5D0Z - chains Q and R of the 28 polymer chains in the assembly; structure by X-ray diffraction, 2.90 A resolution.

[Chain Q]
Protein: Proteasome subunit alpha type-4
Organism: Saccharomyces cerevisiae (strain ATCC 204508 / S288c)
Notes: EC 3.4.25.1
UniProtKB: P40303 (PSA4_YEAST); residues -1 to 252 here correspond to UniProt positions 1-254 (UniProt number = residue number + 2)
Chain sequence (254 residues; each row starts with the number of its first residue; numbers below 1 keep their minus sign (Met-1 is residue -1)):
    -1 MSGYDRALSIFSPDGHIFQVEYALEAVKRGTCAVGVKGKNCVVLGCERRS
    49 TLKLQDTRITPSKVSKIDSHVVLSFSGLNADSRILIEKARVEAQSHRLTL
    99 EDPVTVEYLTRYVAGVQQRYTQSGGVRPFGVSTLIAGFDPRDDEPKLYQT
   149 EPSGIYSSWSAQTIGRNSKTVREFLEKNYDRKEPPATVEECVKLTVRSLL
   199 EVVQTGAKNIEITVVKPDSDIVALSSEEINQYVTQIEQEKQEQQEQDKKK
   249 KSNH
Not modelled in the structure: -1 to 0, 241-252
Curated features (UniProtKB/Swiss-Prot):
  - modified residue: Thr58 (Phosphothreonine)

[Chain R]
Protein: Proteasome subunit alpha type-5
Organism: Saccharomyces cerevisiae (strain ATCC 204508 / S288c)
Notes: EC 3.4.25.1
UniProtKB: P32379 (PSA5_YEAST); residues -7 to 252 here correspond to UniProt positions 1-260 (UniProt number = residue number + 8)
Chain sequence (260 residues; row label = number of the first residue in the row; numbers below 1 keep their minus sign (Met-7 is residue -7)):
    -7 MFLTRSEYDRGVSTFSPEGRLFQVEYSLEAIKLGSTAIGIATKEGVVLGV
    43 EKRATSPLLESDSIEKIVEIDRHIGCAMSGLTADARSMIEHARTAAVTHN
    93 LYYDEDINVESLTQSVCDLALRFGEGASGEERLMSRPFGVALLIAGHDAD
   143 DGYQLFHAEPSGTFYRYNAKAIGSGSEGAQAELLNEWHSSLTLKEAELLV
   193 LKILKQVMEEKLDENNAQLSCITKQDGFKIYDNEKTAELIKELKEKEAAE
   243 SPEEADVEMS
Not modelled in the structure: -7 to 0, 118-124, 243-252

[Interface between chain Q and chain R]
Residue-residue contacts - 61 pairs, chain Q then chain R:
  Asp3(Q) with Glu117(R)
  Arg4(Q) with Asp1(R)
  Ala5(Q) with Val4(R), hydrophobic; Glu117(R), hydrogen bond (backbone-side chain); Ser127(R)
  Ser7(Q) with Ser127(R); Arg128(R)
  Ile8(Q) with Asp1(R); Gln15(R)
  Phe9(Q) with Gln15(R); Tyr18(R), hydrophobic; Ser19(R); Ala22(R), hydrophobic; Leu73(R), hydrophobic; Arg128(R); Pro129(R); Gly131(R)
  Ser10(Q) with Tyr18(R)
  Pro11(Q) with Tyr18(R), hydrophobic; Glu21(R)
  Asp12(Q) with Glu21(R)
  Gly13(Q) with Tyr18(R); Glu21(R); Ala22(R)
  His14(Q) with Leu25(R)
  Ile15(Q) with Leu73(R), hydrophobic; Arg128(R)
  Lys35(Q) with Glu52(R), salt bridge
  Gln116(Q) with Ala75(R); Asp76(R); Arg128(R)
  Thr119(Q) with Arg128(R), hydrogen bond (backbone-side chain)
  Gln120(Q) with Met126(R); Ser127(R), hydrogen bond (backbone-backbone); Arg128(R); Phe130(R)
  Ser121(Q) with Ser127(R)
  Gly122(Q) with Ser127(R)
  Ser151(Q) with Ala75(R)
  Gly152(Q) with Ala75(R)
  Ile153(Q) with Thr74(R); Ala75(R)
  Ser155(Q) with Leu51(R)
  Ser156(Q) with Leu51(R); Glu52(R), hydrogen bond; Ser55(R), hydrogen bond (backbone-side chain)
  Trp157(Q) with Ser48(R); Leu50(R); Leu51(R)
  Ser158(Q) with Leu50(R), hydrogen bond (backbone-backbone); Glu52(R), hydrogen bond
  Ala159(Q) with Leu50(R)
  Leu173(Q) with Leu50(R), hydrophobic
  Glu174(Q) with Ser48(R), hydrogen bond; Pro49(R); Leu50(R)
  Tyr177(Q) with Leu50(R), hydrophobic
  Arg179(Q) with Pro49(R), hydrogen bond (side chain-backbone); Leu50(R), hydrogen bond (side chain-backbone); Leu51(R), hydrogen bond (side chain-backbone); Glu52(R)
Interface residues without a listed pair, chain Q (31 interface residues in all): Arg170
Interface residues without a listed pair, chain R (27 interface residues in all): Thr47, Ser53

[Overview]
Chain Q and chain R form an interface of 31 and 27 residues respectively, with 11 hydrogen bonds and 1 salt
bridge. Among the polar pairs are Lys35(Q)-Glu52(R), Ala5(Q)-Glu117(R) and Thr119(Q)-Arg128(R).
Chain Q is Proteasome subunit alpha type-4 and chain R is Proteasome subunit alpha type-5, both from
Saccharomyces cerevisiae (strain ATCC 204508 / S288c); the structure, Yeast 20S proteasome beta5-T1S mutant in
complex with Carfilzomib, was determined by X-ray diffraction (same publication as 5CZ4, 5CZ5, 5CZ6, 5CZ7,
5CZ8, 5CZ9 and 16 further entries).
